Entry 2GBX (X-ray diffraction, 2.80 A resolution); this record covers chains A and F of the 6 polymer chains in the assembly.

Chain A:
Protein: Biphenyl 2,3-Dioxygenase Alpha Subunit
Organism: Sphingobium yanoikuyae
Reference sequence: A2TC87 (A2TC87_SPHYA); numbering as in UniProt (aligned over 1-454)
Amino-acid sequence (454 residues; numbered 1 to 454; the number before each row is that of its first residue):
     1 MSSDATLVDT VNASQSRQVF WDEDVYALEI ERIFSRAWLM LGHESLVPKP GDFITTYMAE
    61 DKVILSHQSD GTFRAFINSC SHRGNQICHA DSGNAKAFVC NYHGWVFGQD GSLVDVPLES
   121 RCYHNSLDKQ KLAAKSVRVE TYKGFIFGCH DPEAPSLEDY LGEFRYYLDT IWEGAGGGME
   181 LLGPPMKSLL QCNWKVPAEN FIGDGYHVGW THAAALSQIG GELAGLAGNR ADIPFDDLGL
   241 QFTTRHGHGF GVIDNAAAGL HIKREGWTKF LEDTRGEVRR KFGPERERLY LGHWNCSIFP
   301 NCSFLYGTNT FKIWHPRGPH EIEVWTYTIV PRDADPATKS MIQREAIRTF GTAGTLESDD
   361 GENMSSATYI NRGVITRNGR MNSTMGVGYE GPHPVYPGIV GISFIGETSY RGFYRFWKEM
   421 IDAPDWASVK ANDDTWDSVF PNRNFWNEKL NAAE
Not modelled in the structure: 1-5
Ion coordination: 2Fe-2S cluster Fe: C80, H82, C100, H103; Fe ion: H207, H212, D360
Small-molecule neighbours:
  - biphenyl (BNL): N200, F201, D204, G205, H207, V208, L223, I253, L260, H293, N295, L305, F350, L356
  - 2Fe-2S cluster (FES): C80, H82, R83, N85, C100, Y102, H103, G104, W105
Reported in the primary citation:
  - binding site for biphenyl: G205, L356
  - specificity-determining residues: L223, F235 (proposed by the authors, not directly observed)
  - Fe ion coordination: H207, H212, D360
  - specificity-determining residues: L260, T308, L356

Chain F:
Protein: Biphenyl 2,3-Dioxygenase Beta Subunit
Organism: Sphingobium yanoikuyae
Reference sequence: A2TC88 (A2TC88_SPHYA); residues 1-174 here = UniProt positions 1-174
Amino-acid sequence (174 residues; each row starts with the number of its first residue):
     1 MSSEQIPVTP DVHYDIEAHY RAEVRMFQTG QYREWLQGMV AEDIHYWMPI YEQRLTRDRR
    61 PDPTPDDAAI YNDDFGELKQ RVERLYSGQV WMEDPPSKIR YFVSNVEAFE AGNGELDVLS
   121 NILVYRNRRQ TEVTVHTLGR EDKLRRDGNG FKVFRRKLIL DARVTQDKNL YFFC
Not modelled in the structure: 1-4
Ion coordination: Zn2+ site 1 near H19 (its only coordinating residue here); Zn2+ site 2 near H45 (its only coordinating residue here); Zn2+ site 3 near H136 (its only coordinating residue here)

Interface between chain A and chain F:
Residue-residue contacts (4):
  H89(A) with R129(F)
  D91(A) with Q130(F), hydrogen bond
  N101(A) with W91(F)
  K187(A) with Q130(F), hydrogen bond
Also at the interface, not in a pair above, chain A (6 interface residues in all): L189, E323
Also at the interface, not in a pair above, chain F (4 interface residues in all): T131

Overview:
The interface between chain A and chain F involves 6 residues on one side and 4 on the other, with 2 hydrogen
bonds. Polar pairs include D91(A)-Q130(F) and K187(A)-Q130(F). Chain A binds 2Fe-2S cluster and biphenyl. From
the paper: a binding site for biphenyl at G205(A) and L356(A); Fe ion coordination by H207(A), H212(A) and
D360(A).
Chain A is Biphenyl 2,3-Dioxygenase Alpha Subunit and chain F is Biphenyl 2,3-Dioxygenase Beta Subunit, both
from Sphingobium yanoikuyae; the structure, Crystal Structure of Biphenyl 2,3-Dioxygenase from Sphingomonas
yanoikuyae B1 Bound to Biphenyl, was determined by X-ray diffraction, deposited together with 2GBW and 2I7F.
